1FFK - chains 0 and M of the 29 polymer chains in the assembly; structure by X-ray diffraction, 2.40 A resolution.

[Chain 0]
Molecule: 23S RRNA
Source organism: Haloarcula marismortui
Sequence (2922 nucleotides; numbered 2 to 2923; the number before each row is that of its first residue):
     2 UUGGCUACUA UGCCAGCUGG UGGAUUGCUC GGCUCAGGCG CUGAUGAAGG ACGUGCCAAG
    62 CUGCGAUAAG CCAUGGGGAG CCGCACGGAG GCGAAGAACC AUGGAUUUCC GAAUGAGAAU
   122 CUCUCUAACA AUUGCUUCGC GCAAUGAGGA ACCCCGAGAA CUGAAACAUC UCAGUAUCGG
   182 GAGGAACAGA AAACGCAAUG UGAUGUCGUU AGUAACCGCG AGUGAACGCG AUACAGCCCA
   242 AACCGAAGCC CUCACGGGCA AUGUGGUGUC AGGGCUACCU CUCAUCAGCC GACCGUCUCG
   302 ACGAAGUCUC UUGGAACAGA GCGUGAUACA GGGUGACAAC CCCGUACUCG AGACCAGUAC
   362 GACGUGCGGU AGUGCCAGAG UAGCGGGGGU UGGAUAUCCC UCGCGAAUAA CGCAGGCAUC
   422 GACUGCGAAG GCUAAACACA ACCUGAGACC GAUAGUGAAC AAGUAGUGUG AACGAACGCU
   482 GCAAAGUACC CUCAGAAGGG AGGCGAAAUA GAGCAUGAAA UCAGUUGGCG AUCGAGCGAC
   542 AGGGCAUACA AGGUCCCUCG ACGAAUGACC GACGCGCGAG CGUCCAGUAA GACUCACGGG
   602 AAGCCGAUGU UCUGUCGUAC GUUUUGAAAA ACGAGCCAGG GAGUGUGUCU GCAUGGCAAG
   662 UCUAACCGGA GUAUCCGGGG AGGCACAGGG AAACCGACAU GGCCGCAGGG CUUUGCCCGA
   722 GGGCCGCCGU CUUCAAGGGC GGGGAGCCAU GUGGACACGA CCCGAAUCCG GACGAUCUAC
   782 GCAUGGACAA GAUGAAGCGU GCCGAAAGGC ACGUGGAAGU CUGUUAGAGU UGGUGUCCUA
   842 CAAUACCCUC UCGUGAUCUA UGUGUAGGGG UGAAAGGCCC AUCGAGUCCG GCAACAGCUG
   902 GUUCCAAUCG AAACAUGUCG AAGCAUGACC UCCGCCGAGG UAGUCUGUGA GGUAGAGCGA
   962 CCGAUUGGUG UGUCCGCCUC CGAGAGGAGU CGGCACACCU GUCAAACUCC AAACUUACAG
  1022 ACGCCGUUUG ACGCGGGGAU UCCGGUGCGC GGGGUAAGCC UGUGUACCAG GAGGGGAACA
  1082 ACCCAGAGAU AGGUUAAGGU CCCCAAGUGU GGAUUAAGUG UAAUCCUCUG AAGGUGGUCU
  1142 CGAGCCCUAG ACAGCCGGGA GGUGAGCUUA GAAGCAGCUA CCCUCUAAGA AAAGCGUAAC
  1202 AGCUUACCGG CCGAGGUUUG AGGCGCCCAA AAUGAUCGGG ACUCAAAUCC ACCACCGAGA
  1262 CCUGUCCGUA CCACUCAUAC UGGUAAUCGA GUAGAUUGGC GCUCUAAUUG GAUGGAAGUA
  1322 GGGGUGAAAA CUCCUAUGGA CCGAUUAGUG ACGAAAAUCC UGGCCAUAGU AGCAGCGAUA
  1382 GUCGGGUGAG AACCCCGACG GCCUAAUGGA UAAGGGUUCC UCAGCACUGC UGAUCAGCUG
  1442 AGGGUUAGCC GGUCCUAAGU CAUACCGCAA CUCGACUAUG ACGAAAUGGG AAACGGGUUA
  1502 AUAUUCCCGU GCCACUAUGC AGUGAAAGUU GACGCCCUGG GGUCGAUCAC GCUGGGCAUU
  1562 CGCCCAGUCG AACCGUCCAA CUCCGUGGAA GCCGUAAUGG CAGGAAGCGG ACGAACGGCG
  1622 GCAUAGGGAA ACGUGAUUCA ACCUGGGGCC CAUGAAAAGA CGAGCAUAGU GUCCGUACCG
  1682 AGAACCGACA CAGGUGUCCA UGGCGGCGAA AGCCAAGGCC UGUCGGGAGC AACCAACGUU
  1742 AGGGAAUUCG GCAAGUUAGU CCCGUACCUU CGGAAGAAGG GAUGCCUGCU CCGGAACGGA
  1802 GCAGGUCGCA GUGACUCGGA AGCUCGGACU GUCUAGUAAC AACAUAGGUG ACCGCAAAUC
  1862 CGCAAGGACU CGUACGGUCA CUGAAUCCUG CCCAGUGCAG GUAUCUGAAC ACCUCGUACA
  1922 AGAGGACGAA GGACCUGUCA ACGGCGGGGG UAACUAUGAC CCUCUUAAGG UAGCGUAGUA
  1982 CCUUGCCGCA UCAGUAGCGG CUUGCAUGAA UGGAUUAACC AGAGCUUCAC UGUCCCAACG
  2042 UUGGGCCCGG UGAACUGUAC AUUCCAGUGC GGAGUCUGGA GACACCCAGG GGGAAGCGAA
  2102 GACCCUAUGG AGCUUUACUG CAGGCUGUCG CUGAGACGUG GUCGCCGAUG UGCAGCAUAG
  2162 GUAGGAGACA CUACACAGGU ACCCGCGCUA GCGGGCCACC GAGUCAACAG UGAAAUACUA
  2222 CCCGUCGGUG ACUGCGACUC UCACUCCGGG AGGAGGACAC CGAUAGCCGG GCAGUUUGAC
  2282 UGGGGCGGUA CGCGCUCGAA AAGAUAUCGA GCGCGCCCUA UGGCUAUCUC AGCCGGGACA
  2342 GAGACCCGGC GAAGAGUGCA AGAGCAAAAG AUAGCUUGAC AGUGUUCUUC CCAACGAGGA
  2402 ACGCUGACGC GAAAGCGUGG UCUAGCGAAC CAAUUAGCCU GCUUGAUGCG GGCAAUUGAU
  2462 GACAGAAAAG CUACCCUAGG GAUAACAGAG UCGUCACUCG CAAGAGCACA UAUCGACCGA
  2522 GUGGCUUGCU ACCUCGAUGU CGGUUCCCUC CAUCCUGCCC GUGCAGAAGC GGGCAAGGGU
  2582 GAGGUUGUUC GCCUAUUAAA GGAGGUCGUG AGCUGGGUUU AGACCGUCGU GAGACAGGUC
  2642 GGCUGCUAUC UACUGGGUGU GUAAUGGUGU CUGACAAGAA CGACCGUAUA GUACGAGAGG
  2702 AACUACGGUU GGUGGCCACU GGUGUACCGG UUGUUCGAGA GAGCACGUGC CGGGUAGCCA
  2762 CGCCACACGG GGUAAGAGCU GAACGCAUCU AAGCUCGAAA CCCACUUGGA AAAGAGACAC
  2822 CGCCGAGGUC CCGCGUACAA GACGCGGUCG AUAGACUCGG GGUGUGCGCG UCGAGGUAAC
  2882 GAGACGUUAA GCCCACGAGC ACUAACAGAC CAAAGCCAUC AU
Not modelled in the structure: 2-9, 126-128, 715, 971-998, 1161-1206, 1560, 1952-1963, 2137-2236, 2339-2343, 2664-2666, 2915-2923
Sequence notes: conflict C560 (U3155 in 3377779)
Bound ions: Mg2+ site 1: G627, A2483, C2534; K+: G2102, G2482, C2536; Mg2+ site 2: A2483, C2533, C2534

[Chain M]
Molecule: Ribosomal protein L19
Source organism: Haloarcula marismortui
Reference sequence: P14119 (RL19_HALMA); numbering as in UniProt (aligned over 1-148)
Amino-acid sequence (148 residues; row label = number of the first residue in the row):
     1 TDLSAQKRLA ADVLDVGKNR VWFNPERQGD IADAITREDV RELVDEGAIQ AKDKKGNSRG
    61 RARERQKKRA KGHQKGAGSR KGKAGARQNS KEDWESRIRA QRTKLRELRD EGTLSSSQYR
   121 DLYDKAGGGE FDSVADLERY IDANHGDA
Not modelled in the structure: 144-148
Sequence notes: conflict Lys-71 (Tyr in P14119)

[Interface between chain 0 and chain M]
Residue-residue contacts (40; chain 0 residue first):
  A793(0) / Gly-85(M)  phosphate contact
  G800(0) / Gly-128(M)  sugar contact
  U801(0) / Lys-125(M)  sugar contact
  U801(0) / Gly-128(M)  sugar contact
  C1396(0) / Asp-2(M)  sugar contact
  C1396(0) / Leu-3(M)  sugar contact
  C1397(0) / Pro-25(M)  sugar contact
  G1398(0) / Trp-22(M)  phosphate contact
  G1398(0) / Phe-23(M)  phosphate contact
  A1501(0) / Thr-36(M)  phosphate contact
  A1501(0) / Arg-37(M)  phosphate contact
  C1565(0) / Ser-58(M)  phosphate contact
  C1565(0) / Gly-60(M)  phosphate contact
  C1566(0) / Gly-56(M)  phosphate contact
  C1566(0) / Ser-58(M)  phosphate contact
  C1566(0) / Arg-59(M)  phosphate contact
  A1567(0) / Gly-56(M)  phosphate contact
  C1593(0) / Ser-117(M)  phosphate contact
  C1594(0) / Arg-120(M)  phosphate contact
  G1707(0) / Lys-81(M)  phosphate contact
  C1708(0) / Lys-81(M)  phosphate contact
  C1708(0) / Gly-82(M)  base contact
  A1716(0) / Gly-56(M)  sugar contact
  A1717(0) / Lys-54(M)  phosphate contact
  G1718(0) / Gly-17(M)  phosphate contact
  G1719(0) / Gly-17(M)  phosphate contact
  G1760(0) / Gly-78(M)  base contact
  G1760(0) / Lys-81(M)  sugar contact
  U1761(0) / Lys-83(M)  phosphate contact
  C1762(0) / Lys-83(M)  phosphate contact
  C1762(0) / Ala-84(M)  phosphate contact
  U1784(0) / Gly-78(M)  phosphate contact
  G1785(0) / Gly-76(M)  phosphate contact
  G1785(0) / Gly-78(M)  phosphate contact
  C1786(0) / Gln-74(M)  phosphate contact
  G1794(0) / Ser-133(M)  phosphate contact
  G1795(0) / Ala-100(M)  phosphate contact
  U1813(0) / Gly-78(M)  sugar contact
  C2737(0) / Asn-57(M)  phosphate contact
  C2737(0) / Ser-58(M)  phosphate contact
Other interface residues (no listed pair), chain 0 (39 interface residues in all): G792, G814, G816, G1387, U1388, A1597, C1790, C1793, C1798, G1800, G1802
Other interface residues (no listed pair), chain M (46 interface residues in all): Thr-1, Ser-4, Lys-18, Asn-19, Lys-55, Gln-66, Ala-70, Gly-72, Arg-80, Ala-86, Arg-87, Lys-91, Glu-95, Arg-97, Ser-116, Asp-124, Gly-129, Val-134

[In short]
The interface between chain 0 and chain M involves 39 residues on one side and 46 on the other. The Mg2+ site
1 is built by G627(0), A2483(0) and C2534(0). The K+ site is built by G2102(0), G2482(0) and C2536(0).
Chain 0 is 23S RRNA and chain M is Ribosomal protein L19, both from Haloarcula marismortui; the structure,
Crystal structure of the large ribosomal subunit from haloarcula marismortui at 2.4 angstrom resolution, was
determined by X-ray diffraction.
